Entry 9FAT (electron microscopy, 3.60 A resolution); this record covers chains A and E of the 8 polymer chains in the assembly.

== Chain A ==
Name: Gamma-aminobutyric acid receptor subunit alpha-1
From: Homo sapiens
UniProt: P14867 (GBRA1_HUMAN); residues 10-422 here correspond to UniProt positions 37-449 (UniProt number = residue number + 27)
Chain sequence (413 residues; row label = number of the first residue in the row):
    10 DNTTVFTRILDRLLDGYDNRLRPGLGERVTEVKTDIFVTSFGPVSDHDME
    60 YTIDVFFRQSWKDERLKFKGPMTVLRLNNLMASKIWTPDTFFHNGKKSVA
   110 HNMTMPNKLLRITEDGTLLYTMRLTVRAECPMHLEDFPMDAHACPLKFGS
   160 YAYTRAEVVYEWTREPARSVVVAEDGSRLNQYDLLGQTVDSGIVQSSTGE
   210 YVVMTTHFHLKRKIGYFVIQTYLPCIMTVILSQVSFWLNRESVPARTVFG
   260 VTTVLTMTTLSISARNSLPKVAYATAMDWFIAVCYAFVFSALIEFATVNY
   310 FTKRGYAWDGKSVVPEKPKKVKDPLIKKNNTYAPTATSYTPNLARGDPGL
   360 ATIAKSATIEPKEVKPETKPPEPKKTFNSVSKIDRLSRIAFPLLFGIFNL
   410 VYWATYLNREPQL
Disordered / not traced: 327-383
Cystine bridges: Cys139-Cys153
Covalent attachments: glycan linked to Asn111
Residues lining bound ligands:
  - Pregnenolone sulfate (A8W): Pro253, Val257, Thr261
  - phosphatidylglycerol (PGW; (1R)-2-{[(S)-{[(2S)-2,3-dihydroxypropyl]oxy}(hydroxy)phosphoryl]oxy}-1-[(hexadecanoyloxy)methyl]ethyl (9Z)-octadec-9-enoate): Lys222, Ile223, Gly224, Val227, Ile228, Leu232, Ile235, Met236, Ile239, Phe404, Gly405, Asn408, Trp412
  - PIO ([(2R)-2-octanoyloxy-3-[oxidanyl-[(1R,2R,3S,4R,5R,6S)-2,3,6-tris(oxidanyl)-4,5-diphosphonooxy-cyclohexyl]oxy-phosphoryl]oxy-propyl] octanoate): Arg249, Thr306, Val307, Phe310, Lys312, Arg313, Lys326, Phe386, Asn387, Ser388, Ser390, Lys391, Ile392, Leu395
Curated features (UniProtKB/Swiss-Prot):
  - binding site (4-aminobutanoate): Arg67, Thr130
  - binding site (3alpha-hydroxy-5alpha-pregnan-11,20-dione): Trp246
  - glycosylation (N-linked (GlcNAc...) asparagine): Asn11, Asn111

== Chain E ==
Name: Gamma-aminobutyric acid receptor subunit beta-3
From: Homo sapiens
UniProt: P28472 (GBRB3_HUMAN); residues 7-447 here correspond to UniProt positions 32-472 (UniProt number = residue number + 25)
Chain sequence (441 residues; numbered 7 to 447; the number before each row is that of its first residue):
     7 GNMSFVKETVDKLLKGYDIRLRPDFGGPPVCVGMNIDIASIDMVSEVNMD
    57 YTLTMYFQQYWRDKRLAYSGIPLNLTLDNRVADQLWVPDTYFLNDKKSFV
   107 HGVTVKNRMIRLHPDGTVLYGLRITTTAACMMDLRRYPLDEQNCTLEIES
   157 YGYTTDDIEFYWRGGDKAVTGVERIELPQFSIVEHRLVSRNVVFATGAYP
   207 RLSLSFRLKRNIGYFILQTYMPSILITILSWVSFWINYDASAARVALGIT
   257 TVLTMTTINTHLRETLPKIPYVKAIDMYLMGCFVFVFLALLEYAFVNYIF
   307 FGRGPQRQKKLAEKTAKAKNDRSKSESNRVDAHGNILLTSLEVHNEMNEV
   357 SGGIGDTRNSAISFDNSGIQYRKQSMPREGHGRFLGDRSLPHKKTHLRRR
   407 SSQLKIKIPDLTDVNAIDRWSRIVFPFTFSLFNLVYWLYYV
Disordered / not traced: 318-411
Cystine bridges: Cys136-Cys150
Covalent attachments: N-acetylglucosamine (NAG) linked to Asn80; glycan linked to Asn149
Residues lining bound ligands: Pregnenolone sulfate (A8W): Ala248, Ala252, Thr256, Leu259
Curated features (UniProtKB/Swiss-Prot):
  - binding site (benzamidine): Asp95 to Tyr97, Glu155 to Tyr157, Phe200
  - binding site (4-aminobutanoate): Tyr97, Glu155, Tyr157, Thr202
  - binding site (histamine): Tyr97, Ser156, Tyr157, Thr202
  - glycosylation (N-linked (GlcNAc...) asparagine): Asn8, Asn80, Asn149

== Interface between chain A and chain E ==
Pairs across the interface (85; chain A residue first):
  Gly25(A) - Lys13(E)  hydrogen bond (backbone-side chain)
  Asp27(A) - Lys13(E)
  Asn28(A) - Asp84(E)
  Asn28(A) - Arg86(E)
  Arg29(A) - Val16(E)
  Arg29(A) - Asp17(E)  salt bridge
  Arg29(A) - Leu20(E)
  Arg29(A) - Asp84(E)  hydrogen bond (backbone-backbone)
  Arg29(A) - Val87(E)
  Leu30(A) - Lys13(E)
  Arg31(A) - Met9(E)
  Gly33(A) - Met9(E)
  Leu34(A) - Val12(E)  hydrophobic
  Gly35(A) - Gly7(E)
  Ser92(A) - Arg86(E)  hydrogen bond (backbone-side chain)
  Ile94(A) - Arg86(E)
  Pro97(A) - Thr110(E)
  Asp98(A) - Val111(E)
  Thr99(A) - Val109(E)
  Thr99(A) - Thr110(E)  hydrogen bond (backbone-backbone)
  Phe100(A) - Tyr62(E)
  Phe100(A) - Val109(E)
  Phe100(A) - Asn113(E)
  Phe100(A) - Arg129(E)
  Phe101(A) - Arg129(E)  hydrogen bond (backbone-side chain)
  Gly104(A) - Arg129(E)
  Lys105(A) - Asp48(E)
  Lys105(A) - His107(E)  hydrogen bond (backbone-side chain)
  Lys106(A) - Phe105(E)
  Ser107(A) - Val109(E)
  Met131(A) - Thr110(E)
  Leu133(A) - Val109(E)  hydrophobic
  Glu138(A) - Ser46(E)  hydrogen bond
  Glu138(A) - Asp48(E)
  Tyr160(A) - Tyr62(E)  hydrophobic
  Tyr160(A) - Asn113(E)
  Tyr160(A) - Arg114(E)
  Tyr160(A) - Met115(E)  hydrophobic
  Tyr160(A) - Gly127(E)
  Tyr160(A) - Leu128(E)  hydrogen bond (side chain-backbone)
  Tyr160(A) - Arg129(E)  hydrogen bond (side chain-backbone)
  Ala161(A) - Thr82(E)
  Ala161(A) - Met115(E)  hydrophobic
  Ala161(A) - Arg117(E)  hydrogen bond (backbone-side chain)
  Tyr162(A) - Thr82(E)
  Thr163(A) - Arg117(E)
  Glu166(A) - Thr82(E)  hydrogen bond
  Ser206(A) - Asn41(E)
  Ser206(A) - Asp43(E)  hydrogen bond
  Ser206(A) - Gln64(E)  hydrogen bond
  Thr207(A) - Gln64(E)
  Thr207(A) - Met115(E)
  Thr207(A) - Arg117(E)
  Tyr210(A) - Arg117(E)  hydrogen bond
  Val252(A) - Ala249(E)  hydrophobic
  Thr256(A) - Ala249(E)
  Thr256(A) - Leu253(E)
  Val260(A) - Leu253(E)  hydrophobic
  Val260(A) - Thr256(E)
  Val263(A) - Leu235(E)  hydrophobic
  Leu264(A) - Thr256(E)
  Leu264(A) - Thr260(E)
  Thr267(A) - Pro228(E)
  Ile271(A) - Gln224(E)
  Arg274(A) - Tyr220(E)
  Arg274(A) - Leu223(E)
  Lys279(A) - Pro184(E)
  Lys279(A) - Gln185(E)
  Lys279(A) - Tyr220(E)
  Val280(A) - Pro184(E)
  Val280(A) - Tyr220(E)
  Ala281(A) - Pro184(E)
  Ala281(A) - Asn217(E)
  Ala281(A) - Gly219(E)
  Ala281(A) - Tyr220(E)
  Ala283(A) - Leu223(E)  hydrophobic
  Asp287(A) - Leu223(E)
  Tyr294(A) - Leu231(E)
  Phe298(A) - Leu231(E)
  Phe298(A) - Ile234(E)  hydrophobic
  Phe298(A) - Leu235(E)
  Leu301(A) - Leu235(E)  hydrophobic
  Ala305(A) - Val238(E)  hydrophobic
  Asn308(A) - Ile242(E)
  Tyr309(A) - Arg428(E)
Also at the interface, not in a pair above, chain A (57 interface residues in all): Phe66, Trp95, His102, Ser205, Pro253, Pro278, Tyr282
Also at the interface, not in a pair above, chain E (59 interface residues in all): Leu79, Asn80, Leu83, Gln90, Leu125, Ile232, Trp241, Asn243, Ala246, Ala248, Ile264, His267

== Summary ==
57 residues of chain A face 59 of chain E across their interface; the contacts include 14 hydrogen bonds and 1
salt bridge. Polar pairs include Arg29(A)-Asp17(E), Gly25(A)-Lys13(E) and Ser92(A)-Arg86(E). Pregnenolone
sulfate is bound between chain A and chain E.
Chain A is Gamma-aminobutyric acid receptor subunit alpha-1 and chain E is Gamma-aminobutyric acid receptor
subunit beta-3, both from Homo sapiens; the structure, CryoEM structure of human full-length alpha1beta3gamma2
GABA(A)R in complex with GARLH4, the TMD of Neuroligin2, Megabody38 ..., was determined by electron
microscopy.
